8UAF - chains C and N of the 18 polymer chains in the assembly; structure by electron microscopy, 3.18 A resolution.

# Chain C
Protein: SIR2-like domain-containing protein
Source organism: Escherichia coli
Reference sequence: A0A7B5N0T7 (A0A7B5N0T7_ECOLX); residue numbers follow UniProt; this construct covers 1-415
Sequence (415 residues; numbered 1 to 415; the number before each row is that of its first residue):
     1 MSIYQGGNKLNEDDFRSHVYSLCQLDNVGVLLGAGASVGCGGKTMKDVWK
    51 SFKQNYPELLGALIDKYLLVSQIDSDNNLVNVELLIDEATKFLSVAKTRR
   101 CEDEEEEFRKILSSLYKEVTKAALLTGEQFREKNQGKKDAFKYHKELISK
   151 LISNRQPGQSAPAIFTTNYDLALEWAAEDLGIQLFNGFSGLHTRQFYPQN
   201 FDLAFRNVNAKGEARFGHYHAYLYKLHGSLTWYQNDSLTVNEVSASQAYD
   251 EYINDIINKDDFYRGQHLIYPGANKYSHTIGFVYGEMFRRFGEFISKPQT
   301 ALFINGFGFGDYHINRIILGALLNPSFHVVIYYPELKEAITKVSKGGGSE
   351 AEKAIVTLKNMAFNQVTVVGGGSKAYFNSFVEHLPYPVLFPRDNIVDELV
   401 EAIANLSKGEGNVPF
Not modelled in the structure: 1, 210-217, 408-415
Ligand contacts: NAD (nicotinamide-adenine-dinucleotide): Gly33, Ala34, Gly35, Val38, Thr44, Met45, Asn81, Val82, Glu83, His227, Pro271, Asn305, Gly306, Phe307, Gly308, Phe309, Gly310, Asp311, Pro334, Glu335, Ala375, Tyr376, Phe377
From the paper describing this entry:
  - catalytic residues: His227, Asp311, His313
  - mutagenesis - H227A, D311A, H313A: abolished catalytic activity on NAD+
  - mutagenesis - H227A, D311A, H313A: decreased catalytic activity on single-stranded DNA
  - mutagenesis - H227A: decreased growth

# Chain N
Protein: Nucleoside triphosphate hydrolase
Source organism: Escherichia coli
Reference sequence: A0A822U1Y5 (A0A822U1Y5_ECOLX); numbering as in UniProt (aligned over 1-610)
Sequence (610 residues; row label = number of the first residue in the row):
     1 MSLFKLTEISAIGYVVGLEGERIRINLHEGLQGRLASHRKGVSSVTQPGD
    51 LIGFDAGNILVVARVTDMAFVEADKAHKANVGTSDLADIPLRQIIAYAIG
   101 FVKRELNGYVFISEDWRLPALGSSAVPLTSDFLNIIYSIDKEELPKAVEL
   151 GVDSRTKTVKIFASVDKLLSRHLAVLGSTGYGKSNFNALLTRKVSEKYPN
   201 SRIVIFDINGEYAQAFTGIPNVKHTILGESPNVDSLEKKQQKGELYSEEY
   251 YCYKKIPYQALGFAGLIKLLRPSDKTQLPALRNALSAINRTHFKSRNIYL
   301 EKDDGETFLLYDDCRDTNQSKLAEWLDLLRRRRLKRTNVWPPFKSLATLV
   351 AEFGCVAADRSNGSKRDAFGFSNVLPLVKIIQQLAEDIRFKSIVNLNGGG
   401 ELADGGTHWDKAMSDEVDYFFGKEKGQENDWNVHIVNMKNLAQDHAPMLL
   451 SALLEMFAEILFRRGQERSYPTVLLLEEAHHYLRDPYAEIDSQIKAYERL
   501 AKEGRKFKCSLIVSTQRPSELSPTVLAMCSNWFSLRLTNERDLQALRYAM
   551 ESGNEQILKQISGLPRGDAVAFGSAFNLPVRISINQARPGPKSSDAVFSE
   601 EWANCTELRC
Not modelled in the structure: 1-2, 72-88, 485-494, 604-610
Bound ions: Mg2+ near Glu477 (its only coordinating residue here)
Ligand contacts: ADP (adenosine-5'-diphosphate): Thr179, Gly180, Tyr181, Gly182, Lys183, Ser184, Asn185, Arg566, Gly567, Ile584, Asn585, Gln586

# Interface between chain C and chain N
Residue-residue contacts (16; chain C residue first):
  Tyr20(C) with Asn58(N), hydrogen bond
  Leu180(C) with Leu3(N)
  Gly181(C) with Leu3(N)
  Tyr386(C) with Arg104(N)
  Pro387(C) with Gly57(N); Arg104(N), hydrogen bond (backbone-side chain)
  Val388(C) with Gly57(N), hydrogen bond (backbone-backbone); Ile59(N); Arg104(N)
  Leu389(C) with Ile9(N), hydrophobic; Leu60(N), hydrophobic
  Phe390(C) with Leu6(N)
  Pro391(C) with Leu6(N); Glu8(N)
  Arg392(C) with Arg104(N)
  Val396(C) with Arg39(N)
Interface residues without a listed pair, chain C (19 interface residues in all): Ser149, Ile152, Ser153, Gln156, Pro157, Ile182, His218, Ile395
Interface residues without a listed pair, chain N (19 interface residues in all): Phe4, Lys5, Thr7, Asp55, Ala56, Tyr109, Gly122, Ser123, Val126

# In short
Chain C and chain N each contribute 19 residues to their interface, with 3 hydrogen bonds. Among the polar
pairs are Tyr20(C)-Asn58(N), Pro387(C)-Arg104(N) and Val388(C)-Gly57(N). Chain C binds NAD. Ligands of chain
N: ADP. The paper reports catalytic residues His227(C), Asp311(C) and His313(C); H227A, D311A and H313A of
chain C abolish catalytic activity on NAD+.
Here chain C is SIR2-like domain-containing protein and chain N is Nucleoside triphosphate hydrolase, both
from Escherichia coli. Entry 8UAF (E. coli Sir2_HerA complex (12:6) bound with NAD+) was determined by
electron microscopy (same publication as 8SU9, 8SUW, 8SUB, 8SXX and 8UAE).
